PDB entry 6F4D | X-ray diffraction, 2.00 A resolution | chain A

[Chain A]
Protein: Quinolinate synthase A
Organism: Thermotoga maritima
Notes: EC 2.5.1.72
UniProtKB: Q9X1X7 (NADA_THEMA); residues 1-298 here = UniProt positions 1-298
Sequence (305 residues; row label = number of the first residue in the row; numbers below 1 keep their minus sign (Met-6 is residue -6)):
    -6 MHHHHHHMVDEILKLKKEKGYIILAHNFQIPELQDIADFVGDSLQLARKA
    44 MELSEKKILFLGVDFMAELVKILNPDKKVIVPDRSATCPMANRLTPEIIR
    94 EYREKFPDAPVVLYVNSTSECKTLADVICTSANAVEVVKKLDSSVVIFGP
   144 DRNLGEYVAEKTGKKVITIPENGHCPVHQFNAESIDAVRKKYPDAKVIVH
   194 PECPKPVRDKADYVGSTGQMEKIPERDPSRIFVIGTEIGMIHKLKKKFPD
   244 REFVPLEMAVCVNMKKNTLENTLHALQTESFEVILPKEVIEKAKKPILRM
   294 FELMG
Disordered / not traced: -6
Construct notes: initiating methionine (-6); expression tag (-5 to 0); engineered mutation Phe21 (Tyr in Q9X1X7), Arg219 (Lys in Q9X1X7)
Ion coordination: 4Fe-4S cluster Fe: Cys81, Cys168, Cys254 (together with phosphoglycolohydroxamic acid)
Small-molecule neighbours:
  - phosphoglycolohydroxamic acid (PGH): His19, Phe21, Asp35, Ser36, Leu37, Met59, Tyr107, Asn109, Ser124, Cys168, His171, His193, Glu195, Ser209, Thr210
  - 4Fe-4S cluster (SF4): Phe21, Val56, Cys81, Pro82, Asn109, Cys168, Pro169, Val170, His171, Glu195, Cys254, Met257
Swiss-Prot annotation at these positions:
  - binding site (iminosuccinate): His19, Ser36, Tyr107 to Asn109, Ser124, His193 to Glu195, Thr210
  - binding site ([4Fe-4S] cluster): Cys81, Cys168, Cys254
  - mutagenesis: Tyr107 (Y107F: Loss of activity; when associated with R-219)

[Overview]
Bound to chain A: 4Fe-4S cluster and phosphoglycolohydroxamic acid. The 4Fe-4S cluster Fe site is built by
Cys81, Cys168 and Cys254. UniProt lists 10 iminosuccinate-binding residues, 3 [4Fe-4S] cluster-binding
residues and one mutagenesis site.
Chain A is Quinolinate synthase A (Thermotoga maritima); the structure, Structure of the Y21F variant of
quinolinate synthase in complex with PGH, was determined by X-ray diffraction (same publication as 6F48, 6F4L
and 6G74).
